7AGF - chains A and E of the 6 polymer chains in the assembly; structure by electron microscopy, 3.10 A resolution.

# Chain A
Protein: Fiber
From: Human adenovirus B serotype 7
Reference sequence: Q5EY45 (Q5EY45_ADE07); numbering as in UniProt (aligned over 117-325)
Amino-acid sequence (213 residues; row label = number of the first residue in the row):
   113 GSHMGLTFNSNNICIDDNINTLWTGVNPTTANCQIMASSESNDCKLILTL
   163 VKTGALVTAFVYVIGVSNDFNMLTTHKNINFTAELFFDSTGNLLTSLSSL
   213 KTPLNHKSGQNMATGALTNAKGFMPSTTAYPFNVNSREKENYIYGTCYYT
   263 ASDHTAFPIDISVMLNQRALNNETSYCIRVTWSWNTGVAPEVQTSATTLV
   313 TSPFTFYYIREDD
Unresolved in the structure: 113-127
Construct notes: expression tag (113-116)

# Chain E
Protein: Desmoglein-2
From: Homo sapiens
Reference sequence: Q14126 (DSG2_HUMAN); residues 100-337 here correspond to UniProt positions 149-386 (UniProt number = residue number + 49)
Amino-acid sequence (243 residues; row label = number of the first residue in the row):
    95 QGAMEVLDINDNEPVFTQDVFVGSVEELSAAHTLVMKINATDADEPNTLN
   145 SKISYRIVSLEPAYPPVFYLNKDTGEIYTTSVTLDREEHSSYTLTVEARD
   195 GNGEVTDKPVKQAQVQIRILDVNDNIPVVENKVLEGMVEENQVNVEVTRI
   245 KVFDADEIGSDNWLANFTFASGNEGGYFHIETDAQTNEGIVTLIKEVDYE
   295 EMKNLDFSVIVANKAAFHKSIRSKYKPTPIPIKVKVKNVKEGI
Unresolved in the structure: 95-99, 331-337
Construct notes: expression tag (95-99)

# Chain A / chain E interface
Residue-residue contacts (18; chain A residue first):
  Met148(A) - Ser175(E)
  Ala149(A) - His126(E)
  Ala149(A) - Tyr163(E)
  Ser150(A) - Tyr163(E)
  Leu185(A) - Ser175(E)
  His188(A) - Pro160(E)
  His188(A) - Val176(E)
  Asn190(A) - Ser175(E)
  Asn190(A) - Val176(E)
  Asn190(A) - Thr177(E)  hydrogen bond (backbone-backbone)
  Ile191(A) - Ser175(E)
  Ile191(A) - Thr177(E)
  Asn192(A) - Ser123(E)
  Asn192(A) - Ala124(E)
  Asn192(A) - Ala125(E)
  Asn192(A) - Ser175(E)  hydrogen bond (backbone-backbone)
  Asn192(A) - Thr177(E)  hydrogen bond
  Phe193(A) - Ser175(E)
Also at the interface, not in a pair above, chain A (10 interface residues in all): Met184
Also at the interface, not in a pair above, chain E (11 interface residues in all): Thr174, Asp179
The authors on this interface:
  - hot spots on chain A (mutagenesis) - F269A: decreased binding to DSG2

# In short
10 residues of chain A face 11 of chain E across their interface; the contacts include 3 hydrogen bonds. Among
the polar pairs are Asn192(A)-Thr177(E), Asn190(A)-Thr177(E) and Asn192(A)-Ser175(E). From the paper: F269A of
chain A reduces binding to DSG2.
Chain A is Fiber (Human adenovirus B serotype 7) and chain E is Desmoglein-2 (Homo sapiens); the structure,
HAd7 knob in complex with 3 EC2-EC3 modules of DSG-2, was determined by electron microscopy (same publication
as 7AGG).
